PDB entry 8FF0 | X-ray diffraction, 2.60 A resolution | chain A

# Chain A
Protein: Tyrosine-protein kinase BTK
Organism: Mus musculus
Notes: EC 2.7.10.2
UniProt: P35991 (BTK_MOUSE); residue numbers follow UniProt; this construct covers 396-659
Chain sequence (271 residues; numbered 395 to 665; the number before each row is that of its first residue):
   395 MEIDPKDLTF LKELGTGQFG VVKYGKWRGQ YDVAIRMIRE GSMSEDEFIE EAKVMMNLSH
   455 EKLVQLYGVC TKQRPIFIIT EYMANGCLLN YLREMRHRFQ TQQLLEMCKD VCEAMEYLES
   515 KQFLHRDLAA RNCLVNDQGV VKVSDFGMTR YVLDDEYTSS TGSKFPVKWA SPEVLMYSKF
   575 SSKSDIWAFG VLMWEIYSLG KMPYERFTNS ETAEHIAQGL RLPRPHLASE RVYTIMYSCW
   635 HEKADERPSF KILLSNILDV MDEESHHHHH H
Unresolved in the structure: 660-665
Glycans and other covalent adducts: compound 7GB linked to Cys481
Sequence notes: initiating methionine (395); engineered mutation Arg430 (Lys in P35991), Met542 (Leu in P35991), Thr543 (Ser in P35991), Thr555 (Val in P35991), Lys562 (Arg in P35991), Ala564 (Ser in P35991), Ser565 (Pro in P35991), Pro617 (Tyr in P35991); expression tag (660-665)
Ligand contacts: 7GB (6-azanyl-9-[(3R)-1-[(E)-but-2-enoyl]pyrrolidin-3-yl]-7-(4-phenoxyphenyl)purin-8-one): Leu408, Gly411, Val416, Ala428, Arg430, Met449, Val458, Ile472, Thr474, Glu475, Tyr476, Met477, Ala524, Arg525, Asn526, Cys527, Leu528, Ser538, Asp539, Phe540, Met542
Swiss-Prot annotation at these positions:
  - motif: Trp581 to Trp588 (CAV1-binding)
  - active site: Asp521 (Proton acceptor)
  - binding site (ATP): Leu408 to Val416
  - modified residue: Tyr551 (Phosphotyrosine), Ser604 (Phosphoserine), Ser623 (Phosphoserine), Ser659 (Phosphoserine)
From the paper describing this entry:
  - binding site for 7GB: Cys481
  - conformationally variable residues (side-chain flip): Cys481
  - mutagenesis - K430R: abolished catalytic activity (citing earlier work)

# In short
Compound 7GB is covalently linked to Cys481. From UniProt: active-site residue Asp521 and 9 ATP-binding
residues. The paper reports a binding site for 7GB at Cys481; K430R abolishes catalytic activity.
Chain A is Tyrosine-protein kinase BTK (Mus musculus); the structure, Structure of BTK kinase domain with the
second-generation inhibitor tirabrutinib, was determined by X-ray diffraction together with 8FD9 from the same
study.
